Entry 5OVJ (X-ray diffraction, 1.70 A resolution); this record covers chains A and B.

# Chain A (and B)
Name: 3-oxoacyl-[acyl-carrier-protein] reductase FabG
From: Mycobacterium smegmatis (strain ATCC 700084 / mc(2)155)
Notes: EC 1.1.1.100; chain B of this document is another copy of the same molecule, construct and numbering; everything in this record applies to it too
Reference sequence: P71534 (FABG_MYCS2); numbering as in UniProt (aligned over 1-255)
Amino-acid sequence (256 residues; each row starts with the number of its first residue; numbering starts at 0):
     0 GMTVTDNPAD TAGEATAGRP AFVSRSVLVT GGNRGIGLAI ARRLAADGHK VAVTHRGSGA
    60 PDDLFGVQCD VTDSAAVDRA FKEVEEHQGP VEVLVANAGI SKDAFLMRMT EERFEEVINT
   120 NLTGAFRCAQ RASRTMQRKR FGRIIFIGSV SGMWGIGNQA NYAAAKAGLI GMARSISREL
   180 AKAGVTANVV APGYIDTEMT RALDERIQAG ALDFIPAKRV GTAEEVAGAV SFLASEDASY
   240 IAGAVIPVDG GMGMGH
Not modelled in the structure: 0-16
Construct notes: expression tag (0)
UniProt features mapped onto this chain:
  - active site: Tyr-161 (Proton acceptor)
  - binding site (NADP(+)): Asn-32 to Ile-35, Arg-55, Asp-69, Val-70, Gly-98, Tyr-161, Lys-165, Ile-194, Arg-205
  - site: Ser-148 (Important for activity)
Reported in the primary citation:
  - binding site for sulfate ion: Arg-33, Arg-55, Ser-57
  - catalytic residues: Ser-148, Tyr-161, Lys-165

# How chain A and chain B interact
Contacting residue pairs - 85 pairs, chain A then chain B:
  Ser-73(A) / Glu-110(B)  hydrogen bond
  Phe-104(A) / Glu-178(B)
  Leu-105(A) / Phe-125(B)  hydrophobic
  Leu-105(A) / Ala-128(B)
  Leu-105(A) / Gln-129(B)
  Leu-105(A) / Ser-132(B)
  Leu-105(A) / Ile-175(B)  hydrophobic
  Leu-105(A) / Glu-178(B)  hydrogen bond (backbone-side chain)
  Met-106(A) / Gln-129(B)  hydrogen bond (backbone-side chain)
  Met-106(A) / Ser-132(B)
  Met-106(A) / Arg-133(B)
  Met-106(A) / Gln-136(B)
  Met-108(A) / Phe-125(B)
  Met-108(A) / Gln-129(B)
  Thr-109(A) / Phe-125(B)
  Glu-110(A) / Thr-71(B)
  Glu-110(A) / Ser-73(B)  hydrogen bond
  Glu-110(A) / Arg-126(B)  salt bridge
  Phe-113(A) / Thr-122(B)
  Phe-113(A) / Phe-125(B)  hydrophobic
  Glu-114(A) / Asn-118(B)
  Glu-114(A) / Thr-122(B)
  Glu-114(A) / Arg-126(B)  salt bridge
  Ile-117(A) / Ile-117(B)  hydrophobic
  Asn-118(A) / Glu-114(B)
  Leu-121(A) / Ile-117(B)  hydrophobic
  Leu-121(A) / Leu-121(B)  hydrophobic
  Thr-122(A) / Phe-113(B)
  Thr-122(A) / Glu-114(B)
  Phe-125(A) / Leu-105(B)  hydrophobic
  Phe-125(A) / Met-108(B)
  Phe-125(A) / Thr-109(B)
  Phe-125(A) / Phe-113(B)  hydrophobic
  Arg-126(A) / Glu-110(B)  salt bridge
  Arg-126(A) / Glu-114(B)  salt bridge
  Ala-128(A) / Leu-105(B)
  Gln-129(A) / Leu-105(B)
  Gln-129(A) / Met-106(B)  hydrogen bond (side chain-backbone)
  Gln-129(A) / Met-108(B)
  Ser-132(A) / Leu-105(B)
  Ser-132(A) / Met-106(B)
  Arg-133(A) / Met-106(B)
  Gln-136(A) / Met-106(B)
  Gly-151(A) / Gly-170(B)
  Met-152(A) / Met-152(B)  hydrophobic
  Met-152(A) / Arg-173(B)  hydrogen bond (backbone-side chain)
  Trp-153(A) / Arg-177(B)  hydrogen bond (backbone-side chain)
  Gly-154(A) / Arg-173(B)
  Gly-154(A) / Ser-174(B)
  Gly-154(A) / Arg-177(B)  hydrogen bond (backbone-side chain)
  Ile-155(A) / Ser-174(B)  hydrogen bond (backbone-side chain)
  Gly-156(A) / Ser-174(B)
  Asn-157(A) / Ser-174(B)
  Asn-157(A) / Glu-178(B)
  Gln-158(A) / Ser-174(B)  hydrogen bond (backbone-side chain)
  Ala-159(A) / Met-171(B)
  Ala-159(A) / Ser-174(B)  hydrogen bond (backbone-side chain)
  Ala-162(A) / Gly-170(B)
  Ala-162(A) / Ser-174(B)
  Ala-163(A) / Gly-167(B)
  Ala-166(A) / Ala-166(B)
  Ala-166(A) / Gly-170(B)
  Gly-167(A) / Ala-163(B)
  Gly-167(A) / Gly-167(B)
  Gly-170(A) / Gly-151(B)
  Gly-170(A) / Ala-162(B)
  Gly-170(A) / Ala-166(B)
  Met-171(A) / Ala-159(B)
  Arg-173(A) / Met-152(B)  hydrogen bond (side chain-backbone)
  Arg-173(A) / Gly-154(B)
  Arg-173(A) / His-255(B)  hydrogen bond (side chain-backbone)
  Ser-174(A) / Gly-154(B)
  Ser-174(A) / Ile-155(B)  hydrogen bond (side chain-backbone)
  Ser-174(A) / Gly-156(B)
  Ser-174(A) / Asn-157(B)
  Ser-174(A) / Gln-158(B)  hydrogen bond (side chain-backbone)
  Ser-174(A) / Ala-159(B)  hydrogen bond (side chain-backbone)
  Ser-174(A) / Ala-162(B)
  Ile-175(A) / Leu-105(B)  hydrophobic
  Arg-177(A) / Trp-153(B)  hydrogen bond (side chain-backbone)
  Arg-177(A) / Gly-154(B)  hydrogen bond (side chain-backbone)
  Glu-178(A) / Phe-104(B)
  Glu-178(A) / Leu-105(B)  hydrogen bond (side chain-backbone)
  Glu-178(A) / Asn-157(B)
  His-255(A) / Arg-173(B)  hydrogen bond (backbone-side chain)
Also at the interface, not in a pair above, chain A (44 interface residues in all): Thr-71, Ile-169, Leu-179
Also at the interface, not in a pair above, chain B (44 interface residues in all): Ile-169, Leu-179

# Overview
The chain A/chain B interface involves 44 residues from each chain, with 20 hydrogen bonds and 4 salt bridges.
Polar pairs include Glu-110(A)/Arg-126(B), Glu-114(A)/Arg-126(B) and Ser-73(A)/Glu-110(B). From the paper:
catalytic residues Ser-148(A), Tyr-161(A) and Lys-165(A); a binding site for sulfate ion at Arg-33(A),
Arg-55(A) and Ser-57(A).
Both chains are 3-oxoacyl-[acyl-carrier-protein] reductase FabG (Mycobacterium smegmatis (strain ATCC 700084 /
mc(2)155)). Entry 5OVJ (Structure of the apo form of Mycobacterium smegmatis MabA) was determined by X-ray
diffraction, deposited together with 5OVK and 5OVL.
